PDB entry 3K3H | X-ray diffraction, 2.50 A resolution | chains A and B

[Chain A (and B)]
Protein: High affinity cGMP-specific 3', 5'-cyclic phosphodiesterase 9A
Source organism: Homo sapiens
Notes: EC 3.1.4.35; fragment: Catalytic domain:; chain B of this document is another copy of the same molecule, construct and numbering; everything in this record applies to it too
UniProt: O76083 (PDE9A_HUMAN); residues 181-506 here correspond to UniProt positions 241-566 (UniProt number = residue number + 60)
Sequence (326 residues; row label = number of the first residue in the row):
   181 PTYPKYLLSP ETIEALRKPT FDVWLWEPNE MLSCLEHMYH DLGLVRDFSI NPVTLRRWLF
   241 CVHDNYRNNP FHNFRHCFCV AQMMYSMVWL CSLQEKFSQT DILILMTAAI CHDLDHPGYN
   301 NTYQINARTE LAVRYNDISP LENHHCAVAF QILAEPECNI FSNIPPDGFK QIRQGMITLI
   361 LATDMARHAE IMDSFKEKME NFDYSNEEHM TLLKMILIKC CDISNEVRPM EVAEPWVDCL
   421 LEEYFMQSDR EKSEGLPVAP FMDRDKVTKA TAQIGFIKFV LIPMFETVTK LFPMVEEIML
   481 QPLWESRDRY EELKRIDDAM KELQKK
Unresolved in the structure: 181-185
Disulfides: Cys241-Cys338
Bound ions: Zn2+: His256, His292, Asp293, Asp402; Mg2+ near Asp293 (its only coordinating residue here)
Ligand contacts: BYE (1-(2-chlorophenyl)-6-[(2S)-3,3,3-trifluoro-2-methylpropyl]-1,7-dihydro-4H-pyrazolo[3,4-d]pyrimidin-4-one): Phe251, His252, Met365, Asp402, Ile403, Asn405, Glu406, Val417, Leu420, Leu421, Tyr424, Phe441, Val447, Ala452, Gln453, Phe456
Swiss-Prot annotation at these positions:
  - active site: His252 (Proton donor)
  - binding site (3',5'-cyclic GMP): His252 to His256, Asp293, Asp402, Tyr424, Ala452, Gln453
  - binding site (Zn(2+)): His256, His292, Asp293, Asp402
  - binding site (Mg(2+)): Asp293
  - modified residue: Ser319 (Phosphoserine)
From the paper describing this entry:
  - binding site for BYE: His252, Met365, Ile403, Asn405, Leu420, Leu421, Tyr424, Phe441, Ala452, Gln453, Phe456
  - conformationally variable residues (helix shift): Pro440 to Lys446
  - mutagenesis - M365A (2-fold), I403A (6- to 9-fold), L420A (6- to 9-fold), Y424A (6- to 9-fold), F441A (2-fold), Q453A, F456A: decreased binding to BYE
  - catalytic residues: His252 (citing earlier work)
  - specificity-determining residues: Tyr424 (proposed by the authors, not directly observed)

[Chain A / chain B interface]
Pairs across the interface (31):
  Arg308(A) - Phe349(B)
  Arg308(A) - Lys350(B)
  Ala312(A) - Arg353(B)  hydrogen bond (backbone-side chain)
  Val313(A) - Ala327(B)
  Val313(A) - Gln331(B)
  Val313(A) - Arg353(B)
  Arg314(A) - Arg314(B)
  Arg314(A) - Tyr315(B)  hydrogen bond (backbone-side chain)
  Arg314(A) - Ala327(B)
  Tyr315(A) - Arg314(B)  hydrogen bond (side chain-backbone)
  Tyr315(A) - Tyr315(B)  hydrophobic
  Asn316(A) - Asn323(B)  hydrogen bond
  Asn316(A) - Cys326(B)  hydrogen bond
  Asn316(A) - Ala327(B)  hydrogen bond (side chain-backbone)
  Asn316(A) - Arg353(B)
  Asn316(A) - Ile357(B)
  Asp317(A) - Arg353(B)  salt bridge
  Ile318(A) - Leu361(B)  hydrophobic
  Asn323(A) - Asn316(B)  hydrogen bond
  Cys326(A) - Asn316(B)  hydrogen bond
  Ala327(A) - Val313(B)
  Ala327(A) - Arg314(B)
  Ala327(A) - Asn316(B)  hydrogen bond (backbone-side chain)
  Gln331(A) - Val313(B)
  Phe349(A) - Arg308(B)
  Arg353(A) - Ala312(B)  hydrogen bond (side chain-backbone)
  Arg353(A) - Val313(B)
  Arg353(A) - Asn316(B)
  Arg353(A) - Asp317(B)  salt bridge
  Ile357(A) - Asn316(B)
  Leu361(A) - Ile318(B)  hydrophobic
Also at the interface, not in a pair above, chain A (19 interface residues in all): Phe330, Pro346, Lys350
Also at the interface, not in a pair above, chain B (19 interface residues in all): Phe330, Pro346

[Summary]
Chain A and chain B each contribute 19 residues to their interface, with 10 hydrogen bonds and 2 salt bridges.
Polar pairs include Asp317(A)-Arg353(B), Ala312(A)-Arg353(B) and Arg314(A)-Tyr315(B). The paper reports the
catalytic residue His252(A); M365A, I403A and L420A of chain A, among others, reduce binding to BYE; 7
substitutions were tested in all.
Both chains are High affinity cGMP-specific 3', 5'-cyclic phosphodiesterase 9A (Homo sapiens). Entry 3K3H
(Crystal structure of the PDE9A catalytic domain in complex with (S)-BAY73-6691) was determined by X-ray
diffraction (same publication as 3K3E).
